Entry 7F64 (electron microscopy, 2.42 A resolution); this record covers chains A and K of the 12 polymer chains in the assembly.

[Chain A]
Molecule: Translation initiation factor eIF-2B subunit alpha
Organism: Homo sapiens
UniProt: Q14232 (EI2BA_HUMAN); residue numbers follow UniProt; this construct covers 1-305
Amino-acid sequence (305 residues; each row starts with the number of its first residue):
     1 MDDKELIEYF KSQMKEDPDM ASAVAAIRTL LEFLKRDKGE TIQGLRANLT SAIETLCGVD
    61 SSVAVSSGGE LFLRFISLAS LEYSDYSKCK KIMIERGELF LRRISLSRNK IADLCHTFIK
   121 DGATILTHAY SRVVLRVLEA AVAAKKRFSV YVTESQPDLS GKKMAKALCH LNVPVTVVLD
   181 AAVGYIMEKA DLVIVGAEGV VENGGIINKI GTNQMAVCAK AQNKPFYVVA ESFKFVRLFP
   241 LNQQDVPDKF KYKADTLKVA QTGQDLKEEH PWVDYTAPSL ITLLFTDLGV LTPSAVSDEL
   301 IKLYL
Unresolved in the structure: 255-267
Reported in the primary citation:
  - mutagenesis - A47E: unchanged binding to eIF2(alphaP)

[Chain K]
Molecule: Non-structural protein NS-S
Organism: Sandfly fever sicilian virus
UniProt: P12792 (NSS_SFSV); residues 1-261 here correspond to UniProt positions 7-267 (UniProt number = residue number + 6)
Amino-acid sequence (261 residues; each row starts with the number of its first residue):
     1 MNSQYMFDYP AINIDVRCHR LLSSVSYVAY NKFHTHDVST YEHCEIPLEK LRLGFGRRNS
    61 LADFYSLGEL PASWGPACYF SSVKPMMYTF QGMASDLSRF DLTSFSRKGL PNVLKALSWP
   121 LGIPDCEIFS ICSDRFVRGL QTRDQLMSYI LRMGDSHSLD ECIVQAHKKI LQEARRLGLS
   181 DEHYNGYDLF REIGSLVCLR LINAEPFDTA SSGEALDVRT VIRSYRASDP STGLTEYGNS
   241 LWTPIHSHVD ENDESSSDSD F
Unresolved in the structure: 104-110, 205-261

[Interface between chain A and chain K]
Pairs across the interface (36):
  M1(A) - F80(K)
  D2(A) - F80(K)
  D3(A) - R57(K)  salt bridge
  D3(A) - F80(K)
  L6(A) - F80(K)  hydrophobic
  F33(A) - Y79(K)  hydrophobic
  D37(A) - Y79(K)  hydrogen bond
  T41(A) - H43(K)
  T41(A) - L140(K)
  Q43(A) - F7(K)
  Q43(A) - D8(K)  hydrogen bond
  Q43(A) - E45(K)  hydrogen bond
  Q43(A) - L140(K)
  Q43(A) - R143(K)
  R46(A) - Y5(K)  hydrogen bond (side chain-backbone)
  R46(A) - F7(K)
  R46(A) - E45(K)  salt bridge
  A47(A) - S73(K)
  N48(A) - A77(K)
  N48(A) - C78(K)
  N48(A) - Y79(K)  hydrogen bond (side chain-backbone)
  S51(A) - F80(K)  hydrogen bond (side chain-backbone)
  A52(A) - F80(K)
  T55(A) - R57(K)
  E70(A) - N2(K)  hydrogen bond (backbone-side chain)
  L73(A) - N2(K)
  R74(A) - N2(K)
  R74(A) - F33(K)
  S77(A) - Y5(K)
  S80(A) - F7(K)
  L81(A) - Y5(K)
  L81(A) - N31(K)
  R237(A) - M1(K)
  Y304(A) - N2(K)  hydrogen bond
  Y304(A) - F33(K)  hydrophobic
  L305(A) - F33(K)  hydrophobic
Other interface residues (no listed pair), chain A (26 interface residues in all): G39, I42, G44
Other interface residues (no listed pair), chain K (19 interface residues in all): V38, T40
From the paper, about this interface:
  - hot spots on chain A (mutagenesis) - A47E: abolished binding to Non-structural protein NS-S (chain K)

[Summary]
26 residues of chain A face 19 of chain K across their interface, with 8 hydrogen bonds and 2 salt bridges.
Polar contacts include D3(A)-R57(K), R46(A)-E45(K) and D37(A)-Y79(K). From the paper: A47E of chain A
abolishes binding to Non-structural protein NS-S (chain K); A47E of chain A leaves binding to eIF2(alphaP)
unchanged.
Chain A is Translation initiation factor eIF-2B subunit alpha (Homo sapiens) and chain K is Non-structural
protein NS-S (Sandfly fever sicilian virus); the structure, eIF2B-SFSV NSs, was determined by electron
microscopy (same publication as 7F66, 7F67 and 7VLK).
